Entry 2OVR (X-ray diffraction, 2.50 A resolution); this record covers chains B and C of the 3 polymer chains in the assembly.

Chain B:
Protein: F-box/WD repeat protein 7
Organism: Homo sapiens
Notes: fragment: N-terminal residues 263-707
Reference sequence: Q969H0 (FBXW7_HUMAN); residues 2263-2707 here correspond to UniProt positions 263-707 (UniProt number = residue number - 2000)
Sequence (445 residues; numbered 2263 to 2707; the number before each row is that of its first residue):
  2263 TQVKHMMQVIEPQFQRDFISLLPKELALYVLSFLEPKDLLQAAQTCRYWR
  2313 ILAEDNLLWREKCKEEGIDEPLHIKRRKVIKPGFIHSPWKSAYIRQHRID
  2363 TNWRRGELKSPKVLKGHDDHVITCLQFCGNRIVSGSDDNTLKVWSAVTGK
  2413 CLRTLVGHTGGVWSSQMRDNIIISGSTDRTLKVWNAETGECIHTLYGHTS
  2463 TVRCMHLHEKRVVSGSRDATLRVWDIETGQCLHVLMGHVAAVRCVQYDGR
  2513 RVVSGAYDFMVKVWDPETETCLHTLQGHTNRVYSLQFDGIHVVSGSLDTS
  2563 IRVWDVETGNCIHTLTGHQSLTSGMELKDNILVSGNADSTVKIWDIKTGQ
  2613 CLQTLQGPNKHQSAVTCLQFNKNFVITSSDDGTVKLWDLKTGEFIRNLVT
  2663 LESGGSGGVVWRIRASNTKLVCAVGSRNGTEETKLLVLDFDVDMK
Unresolved in the structure: 2339-2340, 2707

Chain C:
Protein: cyclinE N-terminal degron
Notes: fragment: N-terminal
Sequence (8 residues; row label = number of the first residue in the row):
    58 SLIPTPDK
Modified / non-standard residues: Thr62 (phosphothreonine; TPO)

Chain B / chain C interface:
Pairs across the interface (13; chain B residue first):
  Trp2425(B) with Pro61(C), hydrophobic; Thr62(C); Pro63(C), hydrophobic
  Thr2439(B) with Pro63(C)
  Arg2465(B) with Pro61(C), hydrogen bond (side chain-backbone); Thr62(C)
  Arg2479(B) with Thr62(C); Pro63(C), hydrogen bond (side chain-backbone); Asp64(C), hydrogen bond (side chain-backbone)
  Arg2505(B) with Thr62(C)
  Tyr2519(B) with Thr62(C)
  Tyr2545(B) with Thr62(C)
  Ser2585(B) with Ile60(C)
Also at the interface, not in a pair above, chain B (12 interface residues in all): Thr2463, Arg2543, Val2627, Arg2689
Also at the interface, not in a pair above, chain C (6 interface residues in all): Leu59

Overview:
Chain B and chain C form an interface of 12 and 6 residues respectively, with 3 hydrogen bonds. Among the
polar pairs are Arg2465(B)-Pro61(C), Arg2479(B)-Pro63(C) and Arg2479(B)-Asp64(C).
Chain B is F-box/WD repeat protein 7 (Homo sapiens) and chain C is cyclinE N-terminal degron; the structure,
Structure of the Skp1-Fbw7-CyclinEdegN complex, was determined by X-ray diffraction together with 2OVP and
2OVQ from the same study.
